Entry 7P0M (electron microscopy, 2.75 A resolution); this record covers chains A and F of the 13 polymer chains in the assembly.

Chain A (and F):
Molecule: Lon protease homolog, mitochondrial
From: Homo sapiens
Notes: EC 3.4.21.53; chain F of this document is another copy of the same molecule, construct and numbering; everything in this record applies to it too
UniProtKB: P36776 (LONM_HUMAN); numbering as in UniProt (aligned over 67-959)
Chain sequence (895 residues; each row starts with the number of its first residue):
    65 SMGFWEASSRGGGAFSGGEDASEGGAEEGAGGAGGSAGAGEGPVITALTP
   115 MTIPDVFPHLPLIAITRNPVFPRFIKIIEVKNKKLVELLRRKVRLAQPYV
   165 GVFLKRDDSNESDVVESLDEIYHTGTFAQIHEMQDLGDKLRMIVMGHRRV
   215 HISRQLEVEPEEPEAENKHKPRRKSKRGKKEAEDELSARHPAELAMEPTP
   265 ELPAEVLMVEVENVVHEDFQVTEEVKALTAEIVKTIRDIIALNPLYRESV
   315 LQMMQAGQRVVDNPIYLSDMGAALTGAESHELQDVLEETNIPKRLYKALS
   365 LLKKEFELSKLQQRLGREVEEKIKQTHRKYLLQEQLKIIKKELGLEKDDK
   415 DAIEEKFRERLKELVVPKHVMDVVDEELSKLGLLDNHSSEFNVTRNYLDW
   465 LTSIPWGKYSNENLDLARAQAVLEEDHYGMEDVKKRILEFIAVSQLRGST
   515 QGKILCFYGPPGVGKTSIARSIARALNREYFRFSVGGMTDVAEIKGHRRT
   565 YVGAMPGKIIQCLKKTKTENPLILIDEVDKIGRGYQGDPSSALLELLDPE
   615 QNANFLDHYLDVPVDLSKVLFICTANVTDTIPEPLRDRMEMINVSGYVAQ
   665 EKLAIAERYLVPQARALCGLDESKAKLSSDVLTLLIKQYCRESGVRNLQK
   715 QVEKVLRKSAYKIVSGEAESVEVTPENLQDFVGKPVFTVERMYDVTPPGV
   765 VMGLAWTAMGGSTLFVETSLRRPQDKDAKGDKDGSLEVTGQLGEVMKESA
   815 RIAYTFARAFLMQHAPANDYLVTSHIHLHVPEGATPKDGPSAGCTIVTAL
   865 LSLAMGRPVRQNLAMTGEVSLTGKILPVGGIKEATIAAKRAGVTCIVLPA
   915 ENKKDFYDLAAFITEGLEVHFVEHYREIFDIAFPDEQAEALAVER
Disordered / not traced: 65-409, 788-793, 950-959 (chain F: 65-409, 563-567, 595-601, 788-795, 950-959)
Differences from the reference sequence: expression tag (65-66); engineered mutation A898 (Lys in P36776)
Metal / ion sites: Mg2+: T530 (together with ATP)
Small-molecule neighbours: ATP (adenosine-5'-triphosphate): D490, H491, Y492, M494, P524, P525, G526, V527, G528, K529, T530, S531, E591, N640, Y661, I669, Y673, V709, R710, Q713
UniProt features mapped onto this chain:
  - active site: S855
  - binding site (ATP): G523 to T530
  - natural variant: E476 (E476A: In CODASS), S631 (S631Y: In CODASS), A670 (A670V: In CODASS), R672 (R672C: In CODASS), P676 (P676S: In CODASS), R679 (R679H: In CODASS), R721 (R721G: In CODASS), A724 (A724V: In CODASS), P749 (P749S: In CODASS), G767 (G767E: In CODASS), I927 (deletion: In CODASS)
  - mutagenesis: K529 (K529R: Abolishes ATPase activity, and presumably ATP-driven protein unfolding, but does not block access to the proteolytic active site or prevent a substrate from binding to it), W770 (W770A: Has low basal, but normal stimulated ATPase activity, and retains peptidase activity; W770P: Has normal basal, but low stimulated ATPase activity, and abolishes peptidase activity), S855 (S855A: Lacks both ATPase and protease activity, but retains DNA binding activity), T880 (T880V: Enhances the basal, but not the stimulated ATPase activity), G893 (G893A: Has low basal, but normal stimulated ATPase activity, and retains peptidase activity; G893P: Has normal basal, but low stimulated ATPase activity, and abolishes peptidase activity), G894 (G894A/S: Enhances the basal, but not the stimulated ATPase activity, and retains peptidase activity; G894P: Enhances the basal, but not the stimulated ATPase activity, and abolishes peptidase activity)

Chain A / chain F interface:
Residue-residue contacts - 51 pairs, chain A then chain F:
  K444(A) - H451(F)
  L480(A) - Y725(F)  hydrophobic
  L480(A) - V728(F)  hydrophobic
  K499(A) - K722(F)
  R500(A) - R721(F)
  L502(A) - Y725(F)
  E503(A) - R721(F)  salt bridge
  E503(A) - K722(F)
  E503(A) - Y725(F)
  A506(A) - A724(F)
  A506(A) - Y725(F)  hydrophobic
  A506(A) - V728(F)
  V507(A) - R721(F)
  Q509(A) - V728(F)
  L510(A) - A724(F)  hydrophobic
  L510(A) - V728(F)  hydrophobic
  R511(A) - L681(F)  hydrogen bond (side chain-backbone)
  D795(A) - R786(F)  hydrogen bond (backbone-side chain)
  D797(A) - R786(F)  salt bridge
  E808(A) - Q805(F)
  V809(A) - Q805(F)
  V809(A) - A848(F)  hydrophobic
  E812(A) - T803(F)
  E812(A) - G804(F)
  E812(A) - Q805(F)  hydrogen bond
  R815(A) - E801(F)  salt bridge
  R815(A) - H841(F)
  I816(A) - T803(F)
  I816(A) - H843(F)
  T819(A) - S783(F)
  T819(A) - H841(F)  hydrogen bond
  R822(A) - R785(F)  hydrogen bond (side chain-backbone)
  R822(A) - R786(F)
  M826(A) - P787(F)  hydrophobic
  V836(A) - P787(F)  hydrophobic
  E882(A) - E846(F)
  E882(A) - G847(F)  hydrogen bond (side chain-backbone)
  S884(A) - E781(F)
  L885(A) - E781(F)
  L885(A) - S783(F)
  L885(A) - H841(F)
  T886(A) - Y757(F)
  T886(A) - E781(F)
  K888(A) - M756(F)  hydrogen bond (side chain-backbone)
  K888(A) - Y757(F)
  L890(A) - E846(F)
  K918(A) - K748(F)
  K918(A) - P749(F)
  K918(A) - T752(F)
  D919(A) - K748(F)  salt bridge
  D922(A) - K748(F)  salt bridge
Also at the interface, not in a pair above, chain A (36 interface residues in all): E440, L447, E647, E654, P854
Also at the interface, not in a pair above, chain F (35 interface residues in all): R459, K594, A680, C682, G683, L684, Q743, L784, P845

Overview:
36 residues of chain A and 35 residues of chain F are in contact, with 7 hydrogen bonds and 5 salt bridges.
Polar contacts include E503(A)-R721(F), D797(A)-R786(F) and R815(A)-E801(F). Bound to chain A: ATP.
Chain A and chain F are both Lon protease homolog, mitochondrial (Homo sapiens); the structure, Human
mitochondrial Lon protease with substrate in the ATPase and protease domains, was determined by electron
microscopy.
